Entry 3T6E (X-ray diffraction, 1.92 A resolution); this record covers chains C and L of the 4 polymer chains in the assembly.

Chain C:
Name: Photosynthetic reaction center cytochrome c subunit
Organism: Blastochloris viridis
UniProt: P07173 (CYCR_RHOVI); residues -19 to 336 here correspond to UniProt positions 1-356 (UniProt number = residue number + 20)
Sequence (356 residues; numbered -19 to 336; the number before each row is that of its first residue; numbers below 1 keep their minus sign (Met-19 is residue -19)):
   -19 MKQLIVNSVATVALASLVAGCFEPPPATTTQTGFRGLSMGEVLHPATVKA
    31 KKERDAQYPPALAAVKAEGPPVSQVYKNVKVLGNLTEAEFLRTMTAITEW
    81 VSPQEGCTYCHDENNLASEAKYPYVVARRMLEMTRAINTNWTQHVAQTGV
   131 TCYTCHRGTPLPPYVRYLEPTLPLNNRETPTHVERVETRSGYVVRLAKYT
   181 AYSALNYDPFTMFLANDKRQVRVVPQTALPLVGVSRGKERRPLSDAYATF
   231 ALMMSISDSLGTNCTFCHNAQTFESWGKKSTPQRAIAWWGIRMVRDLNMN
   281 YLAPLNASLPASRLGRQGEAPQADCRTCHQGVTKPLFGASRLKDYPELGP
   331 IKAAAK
Unresolved in the structure: -19 to 0, 335-336
Glycans and other covalent adducts: diacyl glycerol (DGA) linked to Cys1; heme c (HEC) linked to Cys87, Cys90, Cys132, Cys135, Cys244, Cys247, Cys305, Cys308
Ion coordination: heme c Fe (4 sites), coordinated by Met74, His91, Met110, His124, His136, Met233, His248, His309
Residues lining bound ligands:
  - heme c (HEC), molecule 1: Tyr56, Lys57, Asn58, Val59, Lys60, Val61, Leu62, Phe70, Leu71, Met74, Thr75, Ile77, Thr78, Val81, Ser82, Gly86, His91, Leu96, Ala97, Pro103, Tyr104, Ala107, Arg108, Leu111
  - heme c (HEC), molecule 2: Ile77, Val81, Tyr89, Tyr102, Pro103, Val106, Ala107, Met110, Leu111, Met113, Thr114, Ile117, Val130, Thr131, His136, Pro140, Leu141, Pro142, Val145, Leu277, Leu282, Leu289, Arg293, Pro301, Gln302, Thr307, Leu328
  - heme c (HEC), molecule 3: Ile117, His124, Val125, Ala126, Thr128, Gly129, Val130, Thr134, Leu194, Ile236, Leu240, Phe246, Gln263, Ile266, Ala267, Gly270, Ile271, Met273, Val274, Leu277, Asp304, His309, Thr313, Lys314, Pro315, Gly318
  - heme c (HEC), molecule 4: Gln200, Val201, Arg202, Val203, Val204, Gln206, Thr229, Phe230, Met233, Met234, Ile236, Ser237, Leu240, Thr242, Asn243, His248, Phe253, Glu254, Trp256, Gln263, Arg264, Ala267, Trp268, Ile271, Arg272
  - heptane-1,2,3-triol (HTO), molecule 1: Thr27, Lys31, Arg306, Gly311
  - heptane-1,2,3-triol (HTO), molecule 2: Asn64, Leu65, Arg115, Pro326, Glu327, Pro330, Ile331, Lys332
Swiss-Prot annotation at these positions:
  - binding site (heme): Met74, Cys87, Cys90, His91, Met110, His124, Cys132, Cys135, His136, Met233, Cys244, Cys247, His248, Cys305, Cys308, His309
  - site: Cys1 (Not N-palmitoylated)
  - lipidation: Cys1 (S-diacylglycerol cysteine)

Chain L:
Name: Reaction center protein L chain
Organism: Blastochloris viridis
UniProt: P06009 (RCEL_RHOVI); residues 1-273 here correspond to UniProt positions 2-274 (UniProt number = residue number + 1)
Sequence (273 residues; numbered 1 to 273; the number before each row is that of its first residue):
     1 ALLSFERKYRVRGGTLIGGDLFDFWVGPYFVGFFGVSAIFFIFLGVSLIG
    51 YAASQGPTWDPFAISINPPDLKYGLGAAPLLEGGFWQAITVCALGAFISW
   101 MLREVEISRKLGIGWHVPLAFCVPIFMFCVLQVFRPLLLGSWGHAFPYGI
   151 LSHLDWVNNFGYQYLNWHYNPGHMSSVSFLFVNAMALGLHGGLILSVANP
   201 GDGDKVKTAEHENQYFRDVVGYSIGALSIHRLGLFLASNIFLTGAFGTIA
   251 SGPFWTRGWPEWWGWWLDIPFWS
Ion coordination: bacteriochlorophyll b Mg site 1 near His153 (its only coordinating residue here); bacteriochlorophyll b Mg site 2 near His173 (its only coordinating residue here); Fe2+: His190, His230 (shared with 3 residues of chain M)
Residues lining bound ligands:
  - bacteriochlorophyll b (BCB), molecule 1: Val46, Ile49, Phe97, Phe128, Leu131, Phe146, Ile150, Leu151, His153, Leu154, Trp156, Val157
  - bacteriochlorophyll b (BCB), molecule 2: Phe97, Phe121, Pro124, Ile125, Met127, Phe128, Leu131, Val157, Asn158, Phe160, Gly161, Tyr162, Trp167, His168, Asn170, Gly172, His173, Ser176, Val177, Leu180, Phe181, Ile240, Phe241, Gly244, Ala245, Gly247, Thr248
  - bacteriochlorophyll b (BCB), molecule 3: Val157, Tyr162, His168, Phe181
  - bacteriochlorophyll b (BCB), molecule 4: His168, His173, Met174, Val177, Ser178, Phe181, Val182, Met185, Val220, Gly221, Tyr222
  - bacteriopheophytin b (BPB), molecule 1: Phe41, Ile42, Gly45, Ile49, Ile89, Cys92, Ala93, Ala96, Phe97, Trp100, Glu104, Val117, Ala120, Phe121, Val123, Pro124, Phe128, Phe146, Tyr148, Gly149, Ile150, His153, Ala237, Ser238, Phe241
  - bacteriopheophytin b (BPB), molecule 2: Phe181, Ala184, Met185, Leu189, Phe216, Val219, Val220
  - diacyl glycerol (DGA), molecule 1: Tyr73, Leu75, Gly76, Ala77, Trp86, Gln87, Thr90, Val91, Leu94, Val133, Leu137, Trp142
  - diacyl glycerol (DGA), molecule 2: Pro171, Gly172, Met174, Ser175, Ser178, Thr243, Phe246, Trp262, Trp263, Trp265
  - heptane-1,2,3-triol (HTO), molecule 1: Gly114, Trp115, His116
  - heptane-1,2,3-triol (HTO), molecule 2: Gly203, Asp204, Lys205, Lys207
  - menaquinone-9 (MQ9): Val26, Tyr29, Phe30, Val31, Gly35, Ile39, Ile42, Phe43, Val46, Ser47, Trp100, Arg103
  - Ubiquinone-9 (UQ9), molecule 1: Phe179, Leu189, His190, Leu193, Ile194, Glu212, Asn213, Phe216, Val220, Tyr222, Ser223, Ile224, Gly225, Ala226, Ile229, Arg231, Leu232, Leu234, Phe235, Ser238, Asn239, Leu242, Thr243
  - Ubiquinone-9 (UQ9), molecule 2: Trp263, Trp265, Trp266
Swiss-Prot annotation at these positions:
  - binding site ((7R,8Z)-bacteriochlorophyll b): His153, His173
  - binding site (Fe cation): His190, His230
  - binding site (a ubiquinone): Phe216

How chain C and chain L interact:
Pairs across the interface (70; chain C residue first):
  Cys1(C) - Trp255(L)
  Cys1(C) - Trp262(L)  hydrogen bond (backbone-side chain)
  Phe2(C) - Phe254(L)
  Phe2(C) - Trp255(L)  hydrophobic
  Phe2(C) - Trp262(L)
  Glu3(C) - Pro253(L)
  Glu3(C) - Phe254(L)  hydrogen bond (backbone-backbone)
  Glu3(C) - Trp255(L)
  Glu3(C) - Thr256(L)  hydrogen bond
  Glu3(C) - Arg257(L)  salt bridge
  Pro5(C) - Pro253(L)
  Pro5(C) - Phe254(L)
  Ala7(C) - Gly252(L)
  Thr9(C) - His144(L)  hydrogen bond
  Thr10(C) - Leu71(L)
  Gln11(C) - Asp70(L)  hydrogen bond
  Gln11(C) - Leu71(L)  hydrogen bond (side chain-backbone)
  Phe14(C) - Asn67(L)
  Arg15(C) - Asn67(L)  hydrogen bond (backbone-side chain)
  Arg15(C) - Pro68(L)  hydrogen bond (side chain-backbone)
  Arg15(C) - Pro69(L)
  Arg15(C) - Asp70(L)
  Arg15(C) - Leu81(L)  hydrogen bond (side chain-backbone)
  Arg15(C) - Glu82(L)  salt bridge
  Arg15(C) - Gly83(L)
  Gly16(C) - Asn67(L)
  Gly16(C) - Pro68(L)
  Gly16(C) - Pro147(L)
  Gly16(C) - Trp156(L)
  Leu17(C) - Trp156(L)
  Leu17(C) - Asn159(L)  hydrogen bond (backbone-side chain)
  Ser18(C) - Trp156(L)
  Ser18(C) - Asn159(L)
  Ser18(C) - Phe160(L)
  Ser18(C) - Gln163(L)  hydrogen bond
  Met19(C) - Asn159(L)
  Gly20(C) - Gln163(L)  hydrogen bond (backbone-side chain)
  Val22(C) - Gln163(L)
  Val22(C) - Tyr164(L)
  Val22(C) - Thr256(L)
  His24(C) - Thr256(L)
  Thr161(C) - Ser273(L)  hydrogen bond (side chain-backbone)
  Val163(C) - Ser273(L)
  Lys178(C) - Asp268(L)  salt bridge
  Ala181(C) - Leu165(L)  hydrophobic
  Ala181(C) - Pro260(L)
  Ala181(C) - Glu261(L)
  Tyr182(C) - Pro260(L)
  Tyr182(C) - Glu261(L)
  Tyr182(C) - Gly264(L)
  Tyr182(C) - Asp268(L)  hydrogen bond
  Ser183(C) - Tyr169(L)
  Ala184(C) - Tyr169(L)  hydrogen bond (backbone-side chain)
  Phe230(C) - Asn166(L)
  Met234(C) - Leu165(L)  hydrophobic
  Ser237(C) - Leu165(L)
  Thr242(C) - Leu165(L)
  Asn243(C) - Tyr162(L)
  Asn243(C) - Gln163(L)
  Asn243(C) - Leu165(L)
  Cys244(C) - Tyr162(L)  hydrogen bond (side chain-backbone)
  Thr245(C) - Asn159(L)
  Thr245(C) - Gln163(L)
  Asn249(C) - Asn159(L)  hydrogen bond
  Ala250(C) - Asn158(L)  hydrogen bond (backbone-side chain)
  Ala250(C) - Asn159(L)  hydrogen bond (backbone-side chain)
  Ala250(C) - Tyr162(L)  hydrophobic
  Gln251(C) - Asp155(L)  hydrogen bond
  Gln251(C) - Asn158(L)
  Phe253(C) - Tyr162(L)  hydrophobic
Other interface residues (no listed pair), chain C (42 interface residues in all): Pro4, Leu23, Thr27, Glu164, Val174, Asp238, His248
Other interface residues (no listed pair), chain L (38 interface residues in all): Leu139, Gly143, Ala145, Trp259, Leu267

Overview:
The interface between chain C and chain L involves 42 residues on one side and 38 on the other; the contacts
include 20 hydrogen bonds and 3 salt bridges. Polar contacts include Glu3(C)-Arg257(L), Arg15(C)-Glu82(L) and
Lys178(C)-Asp268(L). Chain C binds heptane-1,2,3-triol.
Chain C is Photosynthetic reaction center cytochrome c subunit and chain L is Reaction center protein L chain,
both from Blastochloris viridis; the structure, Crystal Structure of the Reaction Centre from Blastochloris
viridis strain DSM 133 (ATCC 19567) substrain-94, was determined by X-ray diffraction, deposited together with
3T6D.
